PDB entry 2CHA | X-ray diffraction, 2.00 A resolution | chains B and F of the 6 polymer chains in the assembly

# Chain B (and F)
Protein: Alpha-chymotrypsin A
From: Bos taurus
Notes: EC 3.4.21.1; chain F of this document is another copy of the same molecule, construct and numbering; everything in this record applies to it too
UniProtKB: P00766 (CTRA_BOVIN); residues 16-146 here = UniProt positions 16-146
Amino-acid sequence (131 residues; numbered 16 to 146; the number before each row is that of its first residue):
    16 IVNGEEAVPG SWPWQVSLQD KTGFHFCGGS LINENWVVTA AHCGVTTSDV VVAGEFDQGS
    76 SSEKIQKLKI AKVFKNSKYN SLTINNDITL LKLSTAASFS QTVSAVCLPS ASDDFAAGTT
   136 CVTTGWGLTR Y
Cystine bridges: Cys42-Cys58
Swiss-Prot annotation at these positions:
  - active site (Charge relay system): His57, Asp102

# Chain B / chain F interface
Contacting residue pairs (7; chain B residue first):
  Thr37(B) - Gln73(F)
  Thr37(B) - Gly74(F)
  Phe39(B) - Phe39(F)  hydrophobic
  His57(B) - Tyr146(F)  hydrogen bond (side chain-backbone)
  Gln73(B) - Thr37(F)
  Gly74(B) - Thr37(F)
  Tyr146(B) - His57(F)  hydrogen bond (backbone-side chain)
Also at the interface, not in a pair above, chain B (12 interface residues in all): His40, Cys58, Tyr94, Ser96, Ile99, Arg145
Also at the interface, not in a pair above, chain F (12 interface residues in all): His40, Cys58, Tyr94, Ser96, Ile99, Arg145

# Summary
The chain B/chain F interface involves 12 residues from each chain, with 2 hydrogen bonds. Its one
hydrogen-bonded contact is His57(B)-Tyr146(F). Curated annotation (UniProt) lists active-site residues
His57(B) and Asp102(B) on chain B.
Chain B and chain F are both Alpha-chymotrypsin A (Bos taurus); the structure, The structure of crystalline
alpha-chymotrypsin, $v.the atomic structure of tosyl-alpha-chymotrypsin at 2 angstroms resolution, was
determined by X-ray diffraction.
